3ACO - chains A and B; structure by X-ray diffraction, 2.70 A resolution.

== Chain A (and B) ==
Molecule: Protein kinase C and casein kinase substrate in neurons protein 2
Organism: Homo sapiens
Notes: fragment: EFC/F-BAR domain; chain B of this document is another copy of the same molecule, construct and numbering; everything in this record applies to it too
UniProt: Q9UNF0 (PACN2_HUMAN); residue numbers follow UniProt; this construct covers 1-343
Sequence (350 residues; each row starts with the number of its first residue; numbers below 1 keep their minus sign (Gly-6 is residue -6)):
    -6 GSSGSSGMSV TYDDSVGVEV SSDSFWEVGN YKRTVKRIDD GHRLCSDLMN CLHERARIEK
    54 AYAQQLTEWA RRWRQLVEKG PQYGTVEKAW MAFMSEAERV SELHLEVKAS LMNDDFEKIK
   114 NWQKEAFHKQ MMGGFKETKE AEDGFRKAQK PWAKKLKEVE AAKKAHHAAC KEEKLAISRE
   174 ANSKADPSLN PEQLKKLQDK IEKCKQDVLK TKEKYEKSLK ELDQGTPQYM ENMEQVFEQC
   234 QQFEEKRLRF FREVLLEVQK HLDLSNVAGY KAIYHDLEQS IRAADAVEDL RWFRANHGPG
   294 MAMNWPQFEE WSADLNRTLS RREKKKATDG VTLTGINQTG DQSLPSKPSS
Not modelled in the structure: -6 to 15, 300-343
Sequence notes: expression tag (-6 to 0)
Modified / non-standard residues: Mse1 (selenomethionine); Mse42, Mse84, Mse87, Mse105, Mse124, Mse125, Mse223, Mse226, Mse294, Mse296 (selenomethionine; parent Met)
Metal / ion sites: Ca2+ site 1 near Lys117 (its only coordinating residue here)

== Interface between chain A and chain B ==
Residue-residue contacts (167; chain A residue first):
  Asp16(A) - Mse294(B)
  Ser17(A) - Ala295(B)  hydrogen bond (side chain-backbone)
  Ser17(A) - Mse296(B)
  Phe18(A) - His290(B)
  Phe18(A) - Gly291(B)
  Phe18(A) - Pro292(B)
  Phe18(A) - Mse294(B)
  Trp19(A) - Pro292(B)  hydrogen bond (side chain-backbone)
  Trp19(A) - Mse294(B)
  Trp19(A) - Mse296(B)
  Trp19(A) - Trp298(B)  hydrophobic
  Glu20(A) - Mse296(B)
  Arg26(A) - Phe286(B)
  Thr27(A) - Phe286(B)
  Thr27(A) - His290(B)
  Arg30(A) - Tyr76(B)  hydrogen bond
  Arg30(A) - Phe286(B)
  Asp33(A) - Pro74(B)
  Arg36(A) - Gly73(B)
  Arg36(A) - Pro74(B)
  Leu37(A) - Pro74(B)  hydrophobic
  Leu37(A) - Gln75(B)
  Asp40(A) - Trp66(B)
  Asp40(A) - Trp83(B)
  Leu41(A) - Trp83(B)  hydrophobic
  Asn43(A) - Trp66(B)
  Cys44(A) - Trp62(B)  hydrogen bond (backbone-side chain)
  Cys44(A) - Trp66(B)  hydrophobic
  Cys44(A) - Trp83(B)
  Glu47(A) - Trp62(B)
  Glu47(A) - Arg65(B)  salt bridge
  Glu47(A) - Trp66(B)  hydrogen bond
  Arg48(A) - Leu59(B)
  Arg48(A) - Trp62(B)
  Arg48(A) - Glu89(B)  salt bridge
  Ile51(A) - Tyr55(B)  hydrophobic
  Ile51(A) - Gln58(B)
  Ile51(A) - Leu59(B)  hydrophobic
  Ile51(A) - Trp62(B)  hydrophobic
  Glu52(A) - Tyr55(B)  hydrogen bond
  Ala54(A) - Gln58(B)
  Tyr55(A) - Glu52(B)  hydrogen bond
  Tyr55(A) - Tyr55(B)  hydrophobic
  Tyr55(A) - His97(B)
  Gln58(A) - Ile51(B)
  Gln58(A) - Ala54(B)
  Leu59(A) - Arg48(B)
  Trp62(A) - Cys44(B)  hydrogen bond (side chain-backbone)
  Trp62(A) - Glu47(B)
  Trp62(A) - Arg48(B)
  Trp62(A) - Ile51(B)  hydrophobic
  Arg65(A) - Glu47(B)  salt bridge
  Trp66(A) - Asp40(B)
  Trp66(A) - Asn43(B)
  Trp66(A) - Cys44(B)  hydrophobic
  Trp66(A) - Glu47(B)  hydrogen bond
  Pro74(A) - Asp33(B)
  Pro74(A) - Arg36(B)
  Pro74(A) - Leu37(B)  hydrophobic
  Gln75(A) - Leu37(B)
  Gln75(A) - Arg240(B)  hydrogen bond
  Gln75(A) - Leu241(B)
  Gln75(A) - Phe244(B)
  Tyr76(A) - Arg30(B)  hydrogen bond
  Tyr76(A) - Glu237(B)  hydrogen bond
  Val79(A) - Leu241(B)  hydrophobic
  Ala82(A) - Leu248(B)  hydrophobic
  Trp83(A) - Leu37(B)
  Trp83(A) - Leu41(B)  hydrophobic
  Trp83(A) - Cys44(B)
  Trp83(A) - Phe244(B)  hydrophobic
  Phe86(A) - Leu248(B)
  Phe86(A) - Val251(B)  hydrophobic
  Phe86(A) - Gln252(B)
  Phe86(A) - Leu255(B)  hydrophobic
  Glu89(A) - Arg48(B)  salt bridge
  Glu89(A) - Leu255(B)
  His97(A) - Tyr55(B)
  Trp145(A) - Trp298(B)  hydrophobic
  Leu215(A) - Pro299(B)  hydrophobic
  Mse223(A) - Trp298(B)  hydrophobic
  Glu227(A) - Pro292(B)
  Phe230(A) - Phe286(B)  hydrophobic
  Phe230(A) - Arg287(B)
  Phe230(A) - Gly291(B)
  Phe230(A) - Pro292(B)
  Glu231(A) - Arg287(B)  salt bridge
  Gln234(A) - Leu283(B)  hydrogen bond (side chain-backbone)
  Gln234(A) - Arg287(B)
  Glu237(A) - Tyr76(B)
  Glu237(A) - Leu283(B)
  Glu238(A) - Val280(B)
  Glu238(A) - Leu283(B)
  Arg240(A) - Gln75(B)  hydrogen bond
  Leu241(A) - Val79(B)  hydrophobic
  Leu241(A) - Ala279(B)  hydrophobic
  Leu241(A) - Asp282(B)
  Leu241(A) - Leu283(B)  hydrophobic
  Phe244(A) - Val79(B)  hydrophobic
  Arg245(A) - Ile274(B)
  Arg245(A) - Arg275(B)  hydrogen bond (side chain-backbone)
  Arg245(A) - Ala277(B)  hydrogen bond (side chain-backbone)
  Leu248(A) - Trp83(B)  hydrophobic
  Leu248(A) - Phe86(B)
  Leu248(A) - Ile274(B)
  Leu249(A) - Ile274(B)  hydrophobic
  Leu249(A) - Arg275(B)
  Gln252(A) - Phe86(B)
  Gln252(A) - Tyr267(B)
  Gln252(A) - Leu270(B)
  Gln252(A) - Glu271(B)
  Gln252(A) - Ile274(B)
  Leu255(A) - Phe86(B)  hydrophobic
  Leu255(A) - Glu89(B)
  Leu255(A) - Tyr267(B)  hydrophobic
  Asp256(A) - Tyr267(B)
  Leu257(A) - Tyr263(B)
  Ser258(A) - Tyr263(B)
  Tyr263(A) - Leu257(B)
  Tyr263(A) - Ser258(B)
  Lys264(A) - Ser258(B)
  Tyr267(A) - Gln252(B)  hydrogen bond (backbone-side chain)
  Tyr267(A) - Leu255(B)
  Tyr267(A) - Asp256(B)
  Tyr267(A) - Ser258(B)
  Leu270(A) - Gln252(B)
  Glu271(A) - Gln252(B)
  Glu271(A) - Lys253(B)  salt bridge
  Ile274(A) - Arg245(B)
  Ile274(A) - Leu248(B)
  Ile274(A) - Leu249(B)  hydrophobic
  Ile274(A) - Gln252(B)
  Arg275(A) - Arg245(B)  hydrogen bond (backbone-side chain)
  Ala277(A) - Arg245(B)  hydrogen bond (backbone-side chain)
  Ala279(A) - Arg242(B)
  Val280(A) - Arg242(B)
  Asp282(A) - Leu241(B)
  Leu283(A) - Gln234(B)
  Leu283(A) - Glu237(B)
  Leu283(A) - Glu238(B)
  Leu283(A) - Leu241(B)  hydrophobic
  Phe286(A) - Thr27(B)
  Phe286(A) - Arg30(B)
  Phe286(A) - Phe230(B)  hydrophobic
  Arg287(A) - Glu227(B)  salt bridge
  Arg287(A) - Phe230(B)
  Arg287(A) - Gln234(B)
  His290(A) - Phe18(B)
  His290(A) - Arg26(B)
  Gly291(A) - Phe18(B)
  Gly291(A) - Phe230(B)
  Pro292(A) - Phe18(B)  hydrophobic
  Pro292(A) - Trp19(B)  hydrogen bond (backbone-side chain)
  Pro292(A) - Glu227(B)
  Pro292(A) - Phe230(B)
  Mse294(A) - Asp16(B)
  Mse294(A) - Ser17(B)
  Mse294(A) - Phe18(B)
  Mse294(A) - Trp19(B)
  Ala295(A) - Ser17(B)  hydrogen bond (backbone-side chain)
  Mse296(A) - Ser17(B)
  Mse296(A) - Trp19(B)
  Mse296(A) - Glu20(B)
  Trp298(A) - Trp145(B)  hydrophobic
  Trp298(A) - Thr219(B)
  Trp298(A) - Mse223(B)
  Pro299(A) - Leu215(B)  hydrophobic
Also at the interface, not in a pair above, chain A (85 interface residues in all): Lys29, Gly73, Ala90, Leu212, Thr219, Tyr222, Arg242, Val251
Also at the interface, not in a pair above, chain B (85 interface residues in all): Ala82, Ala90, Leu149, Leu212, Tyr222, Lys264

== Overview ==
The chain A/chain B interface involves 85 residues from each chain, with 21 hydrogen bonds and 7 salt bridges.
Polar pairs include Glu47(A)-Arg65(B), Arg48(A)-Glu89(B) and Glu231(A)-Arg287(B).
Chain A and chain B are both Protein kinase C and casein kinase substrate in neurons protein 2 (Homo sapiens);
the structure, Crystal structure of the EFC/F-BAR domain of human PACSIN2/Syndapin II (2.7 A), was determined
by X-ray diffraction together with 3ABH from the same study.
